PDB entry 3GPW | X-ray diffraction, 2.50 A resolution | chains I and Y of the 28 polymer chains in the assembly

Chain I:
Name: Proteasome component PUP3
From: Saccharomyces cerevisiae
Notes: EC 3.4.25.1; fragment: sequence database residues 2-205
Reference sequence: P25451 (PSB3_YEAST); the construct lacks a stretch of the UniProt sequence and is renumbered around it, so the offset changes along the chain: -8 to -1 = UniProt 2-9; 1-36 = UniProt 10-45; 38-105 = UniProt 46-113; 106-122 = UniProt 117-133; 2 more segments
Chain sequence (204 residues; numbered -8 to 194 plus 4 insertion-coded residues; 3 numbers in that range are skipped by the numbering (no residue carries them; nothing is unmodelled there); the number before each row is that of its first residue; a row labelled like 10A-10C holds insertion residues (10A, then the next letters in order); numbers below 1 keep their minus sign (Ser-8 is residue -8)):
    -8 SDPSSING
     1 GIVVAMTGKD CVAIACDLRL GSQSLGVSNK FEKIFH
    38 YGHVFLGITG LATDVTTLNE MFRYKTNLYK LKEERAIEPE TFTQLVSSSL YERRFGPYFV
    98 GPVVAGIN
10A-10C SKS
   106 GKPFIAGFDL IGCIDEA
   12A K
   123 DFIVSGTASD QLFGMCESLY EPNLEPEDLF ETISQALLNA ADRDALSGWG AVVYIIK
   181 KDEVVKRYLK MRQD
Swiss-Prot annotation at these positions:
  - modified residue: Ser22 (Phosphoserine)
  - cross-link: Lys62 (Glycyl lysine isopeptide (Lys-Gly) (interchain with G-Cter in ubiquitin))

Chain Y:
Name: Proteasome component PRE2
From: Saccharomyces cerevisiae
Notes: EC 3.4.25.1; fragment: sequence database residues 76-287
Reference sequence: P30656 (PSB5_YEAST); the construct lacks a stretch of the UniProt sequence and is renumbered around it, so the offset changes along the chain: 1-105 = UniProt 76-180; 106-181 = UniProt 183-258; 183-211 = UniProt 259-287
Chain sequence (212 residues; each row starts with the number of its first residue; note: 1 number in that range is skipped by the numbering (no residue carries it; nothing is unmodelled there); a row labelled like 10A-10B holds insertion residues (10A, then the next letters in order)):
     1 TTTLAFRFQG GIIVAVDSRA TAGNWVASQT VKKVIEINPF LLGTMAGGAA DCQFWETWLG
    61 SQCRLHELRE KERISVAAAS KILSNLVYQY KGAGLSMGTM ICGYT
10A-10B RK
   106 EGPTIYYVDS DGTRLKGDIF CVGSGQTFAY GVLDSNYKWD LSVEDALYLG KRSILAAAHR
   166 DAYSGGSVNL YHVTED
   183 GWIYHGNHDV GELFWKVKEE EGSFNNVIG
Small-molecule neighbours: Salinosporamide A, bound form (SA1; (3ar,6r,6as)-6-((S)-((S)-cyclohex-2-enyl)(hydroxy)methyl)-6a-methyl-4-oxo-hexahydro-2H-furo[3,2-c]pyrrole-6-carbaldehyde): Thr1, Arg19, Ala20, Thr21, Val31, Lys32, Lys33, Met45, Ala46, Gly47, Gly48, Ala49, Ser129, Tyr168

Chain I / chain Y interface:
Pairs across the interface - 45 pairs, chain I then chain Y:
  Arg19(I) - Ala167(Y)
  Ser24(I) - Arg165(Y)
  Ser24(I) - Asp166(Y)
  Ser24(I) - Ala167(Y)  hydrogen bond (backbone-backbone)
  Ser24(I) - Tyr168(Y)
  Leu25(I) - Phe133(Y)  hydrophobic
  Leu25(I) - Arg165(Y)
  Gly26(I) - Arg165(Y)  hydrogen bond (backbone-side chain)
  Asn29(I) - Asn208(Y)  hydrogen bond
  Asn29(I) - Val209(Y)
  Lys30(I) - Asn208(Y)  hydrogen bond (side chain-backbone)
  Lys30(I) - Ile210(Y)
  Gln133(I) - Trp25(Y)
  Asp164(I) - Gln29(Y)
  Arg165(I) - Asn24(Y)
  Arg165(I) - Trp25(Y)
  Arg165(I) - Val26(Y)  hydrogen bond (side chain-backbone)
  Arg165(I) - Ala27(Y)  hydrogen bond (side chain-backbone)
  Arg165(I) - Ser28(Y)
  Asp166(I) - Asn24(Y)
  Asp166(I) - Val26(Y)
  Ala167(I) - Asn24(Y)  hydrogen bond (backbone-backbone)
  Ala167(I) - Val26(Y)
  Ala167(I) - Ala167(Y)
  Ala167(I) - Tyr168(Y)  hydrophobic
  Leu168(I) - Asn24(Y)
  Trp171(I) - His164(Y)  hydrogen bond (side chain-backbone)
  Trp171(I) - Arg165(Y)
  Lys190(I) - Trp197(Y)
  Lys190(I) - Gly211(Y)
  Met191(I) - Trp197(Y)
  Arg192(I) - Gln29(Y)
  Arg192(I) - Gly171(Y)  hydrogen bond (side chain-backbone)
  Arg192(I) - Asp191(Y)  salt bridge
  Arg192(I) - Gly193(Y)
  Gln193(I) - His164(Y)  hydrogen bond (backbone-side chain)
  Gln193(I) - Phe196(Y)
  Gln193(I) - Trp197(Y)
  Gln193(I) - Val209(Y)
  Asp194(I) - Arg19(Y)  salt bridge
  Asp194(I) - Ala163(Y)
  Asp194(I) - Ser169(Y)
  Asp194(I) - Gly170(Y)
  Asp194(I) - Gly171(Y)  hydrogen bond (side chain-backbone)
  Asp194(I) - Val192(Y)
Also at the interface, not in a pair above, chain I (21 interface residues in all): Ser-4, Gln23, Val27

Summary:
21 residues of chain I face 26 of chain Y across their interface; the contacts include 11 hydrogen bonds and 2
salt bridges. Polar contacts include Arg192(I)-Asp191(Y), Asp194(I)-Arg19(Y) and Gly26(I)-Arg165(Y). Ligands
of chain Y: Salinosporamide A, bound form.
Here chain I is Proteasome component PUP3 and chain Y is Proteasome component PRE2, both from Saccharomyces
cerevisiae. Entry 3GPW (Crystal structure of the yeast 20S proteasome in complex with Salinosporamide
derivatives: irreversible inhibitor ligand) was determined by X-ray diffraction, deposited together with 3GPT
and 3HYE.
